Entry 4RWV (X-ray diffraction, 1.86 A resolution); this record covers chains A and B.

Chain A:
Name: Nuclear receptor subfamily 5 group A member 2
Source organism: Homo sapiens
Notes: fragment: ligand binding domain
UniProtKB: O00482 (NR5A2_HUMAN); residues 294-541 here correspond to UniProt positions 1-248 (UniProt number = residue number - 293)
Sequence (249 residues; each row starts with the number of its first residue; note: 293 numbers in that range are skipped by the numbering (no residue carries them; nothing is unmodelled there); numbering starts at 0):
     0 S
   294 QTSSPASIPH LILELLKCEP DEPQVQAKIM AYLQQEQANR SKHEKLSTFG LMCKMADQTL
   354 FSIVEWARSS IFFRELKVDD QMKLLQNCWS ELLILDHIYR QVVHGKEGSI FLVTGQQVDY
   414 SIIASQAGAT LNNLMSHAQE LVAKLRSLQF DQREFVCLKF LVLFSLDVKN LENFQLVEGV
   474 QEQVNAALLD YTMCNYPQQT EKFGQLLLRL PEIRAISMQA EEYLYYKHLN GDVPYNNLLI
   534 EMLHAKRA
Not modelled in the structure: 0, 294-296, 540-541
Cystine bridges: Cys487 forms a disulfide with the same residue of a neighbouring copy of this chain
Modified / non-standard residues: Cys311 (s-hydroxycysteine; CSO)
Sequence notes: expression tag (0)
Small-molecule neighbours: PI(3,4,5)P3 dipalmitoyl (16:0, 16:0) (PIZ; (2S)-3-{[(R)-{[(1S,2S,3R,4S,5S,6S)-2,6-dihydroxy-3,4,5-tris(phosphonooxy)cyclohexyl]oxy}(hydroxy)phosphoryl]oxy}propane -1,2-diyl dihexadecanoate): Thr341, Phe342, Met345, Cys346, Met348, Ala349, Trp382, Ser383, Leu386, Ile387, His390, Leu405, Val411, Ile415, Ile416, Gln419, Ala420, Gly421, Ala422, Thr423, Leu424, Ala513, Tyr516, Leu517, Lys520, Leu532

Chain B:
Name: Nuclear receptor DAX1
UniProtKB: F1D8P4 (F1D8P4_HUMAN); numbering as in UniProt (aligned over 140-154)
Sequence (15 residues; numbered 140 to 154; the number before each row is that of its first residue):
   140 PRQGSILYSL LTSSK

Chain A / chain B interface:
Pairs across the interface (26):
  Phe354(A) with Ile145(B), hydrophobic; Leu149(B), hydrophobic
  Val357(A) with Leu146(B), hydrophobic; Leu149(B), hydrophobic
  Arg361(A) with Leu149(B), hydrogen bond (side chain-backbone); Ser153(B), hydrogen bond
  Arg367(A) with Lys154(B), hydrogen bond (backbone-side chain)
  Leu369(A) with Lys154(B), hydrogen bond (backbone-side chain)
  Val371(A) with Tyr147(B), hydrophobic; Leu150(B), hydrophobic
  Gln374(A) with Leu150(B); Lys154(B)
  Met375(A) with Leu146(B), hydrophobic; Tyr147(B); Leu150(B), hydrophobic
  Gln379(A) with Arg141(B), hydrogen bond; Leu146(B)
  Asn530(A) with Ile145(B)
  Leu531(A) with Ile145(B); Leu146(B); Leu149(B), hydrophobic
  Glu534(A) with Gly143(B); Ser144(B), hydrogen bond; Ile145(B), hydrogen bond (side chain-backbone); Leu146(B), hydrogen bond (side chain-backbone)
  Met535(A) with Leu146(B), hydrophobic
Also at the interface, not in a pair above, chain A (18 interface residues in all): Ser362, Glu368, Lys370, Leu378, Asn529
Also at the interface, not in a pair above, chain B (11 interface residues in all): Ser152

In short:
18 residues of chain A and 11 residues of chain B are in contact; the contacts include 8 hydrogen bonds. Among
the polar pairs are Arg361(A)-Leu149(B), Arg361(A)-Ser153(B) and Arg367(A)-Lys154(B). Chain A binds
PI(3,4,5)P3 dipalmitoyl (16:0, 16:0).
Here chain A is Nuclear receptor subfamily 5 group A member 2 (Homo sapiens) and chain B is Nuclear receptor
DAX1. Entry 4RWV (Crystal structure of PIP3 bound human nuclear receptor LRH-1 (Liver Receptor Homolog 1,
NR5A2) in complex ...) was determined by X-ray diffraction.
